Entry 1NZB (X-ray diffraction, 3.10 A resolution); this record covers chains D and B of the 8 polymer chains in the assembly.

Chain D:
Molecule: loxP DNA
Sequence (37 nucleotides; numbered 100 to 136; the number before each row is that of its first residue):
   100 GGATAACTTCGTATAGCATACATTATACGAAGTTATC
Metal / ion sites: Mg2+ near DA105 (its only coordinating residue here)

Chain B:
Name: Cre recombinase
From: Enterobacteria phage P1
Reference sequence: P06956 (RECR_BPP1); numbering as in UniProt (aligned over 1-343)
Amino-acid sequence (343 residues; each row starts with the number of its first residue):
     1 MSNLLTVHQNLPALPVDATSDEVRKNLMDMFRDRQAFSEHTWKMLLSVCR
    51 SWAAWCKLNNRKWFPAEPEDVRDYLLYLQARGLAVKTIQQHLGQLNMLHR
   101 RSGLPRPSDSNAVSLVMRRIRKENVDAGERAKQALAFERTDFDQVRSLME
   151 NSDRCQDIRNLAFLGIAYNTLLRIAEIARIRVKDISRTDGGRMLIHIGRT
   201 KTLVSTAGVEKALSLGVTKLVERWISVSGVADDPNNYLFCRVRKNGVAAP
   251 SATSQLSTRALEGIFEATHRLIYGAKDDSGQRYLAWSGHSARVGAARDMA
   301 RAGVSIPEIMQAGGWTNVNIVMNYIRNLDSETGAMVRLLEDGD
Not modelled in the structure: 1-19, 342-343
UniProt features mapped onto this chain:
  - active site: Arg173, His289, Arg292, Trp315, Tyr324 (O-(3'-phospho-DNA)-tyrosine intermediate)
Reported in the primary citation:
  - catalytic residues: Arg173, His289, Arg292, Trp315, Tyr324
  - catalytic residues: Lys201 (citing earlier work)
  - binding site for loxP DNA: Lys86, Arg173, Lys201, Arg292, Trp315, Tyr324
  - binding site for loxP DNA (chain D): Arg121
  - binding site for loxP DNA: Arg100

Interface between chain D and chain B:
Residue-residue contacts - 51 pairs, chain D then chain B:
  DT118(D) - Arg121(B)  hydrogen bond to the phosphate
  DA119(D) - Gln89(B)  phosphate contact
  DA119(D) - Arg118(B)  sugar contact
  DA119(D) - Arg121(B)  salt bridge to the phosphate
  DC120(D) - Arg106(B)  salt bridge to the phosphate
  DA121(D) - Arg100(B)  salt bridge to the phosphate
  DA121(D) - Arg106(B)  salt bridge to the phosphate
  DT122(D) - Phe37(B)  phosphate contact
  DT122(D) - Thr41(B)  sugar contact
  DT122(D) - Gln90(B)  base contact
  DT122(D) - Met97(B)  sugar contact
  DT122(D) - Arg100(B)  salt bridge to the phosphate
  DT122(D) - Arg101(B)  salt bridge to the phosphate
  DT123(D) - Phe37(B)  phosphate contact
  DT123(D) - Ser38(B)  hydrogen bond to the phosphate
  DT123(D) - Thr41(B)  hydrogen bond to the phosphate
  DT123(D) - Gln90(B)  base contact
  DT123(D) - Gln94(B)  base contact
  DT123(D) - Lys201(B)  hydrogen bond to the base
  DA124(D) - Ser38(B)  hydrogen bond to the phosphate
  DA124(D) - His40(B)  base contact
  DA124(D) - Gln90(B)  base contact
  DA124(D) - Thr200(B)  phosphate contact
  DA124(D) - Lys201(B)  sugar contact
  DT125(D) - His40(B)  base contact
  DT125(D) - Lys43(B)  base contact
  DT125(D) - Arg173(B)  phosphate contact
  DT125(D) - Ile174(B)  hydrogen bond to the phosphate
  DT125(D) - Ala175(B)  hydrogen bond to the phosphate
  DT125(D) - His289(B)  hydrogen bond to the phosphate
  DA126(D) - Glu262(B)  phosphate contact
  DA126(D) - Arg282(B)  hydrogen bond to the base
  DA126(D) - Tyr283(B)  sugar contact
  DA126(D) - Ser287(B)  hydrogen bond to the phosphate
  DA126(D) - Gly288(B)  hydrogen bond to the phosphate
  DA126(D) - His289(B)  hydrogen bond to the phosphate
  DC127(D) - Arg259(B)  base contact
  DC127(D) - Glu262(B)  base contact
  DC127(D) - Arg282(B)  phosphate contact
  DC127(D) - Tyr283(B)  hydrogen bond to the phosphate
  DC127(D) - Leu284(B)  phosphate contact
  DC127(D) - Ser287(B)  phosphate contact
  DG128(D) - Arg259(B)  hydrogen bond to the base
  DG128(D) - Lys276(B)  salt bridge to the phosphate
  DA129(D) - Arg259(B)  base contact
  DA134(D) - Arg243(B)  phosphate contact
  DA134(D) - Lys244(B)  base contact
  DT135(D) - Lys244(B)  hydrogen bond to the base
  DT135(D) - Asn245(B)  hydrogen bond to the phosphate
  DC136(D) - Lys244(B)  hydrogen bond to the sugar
  DC136(D) - Asn245(B)  phosphate contact
Other interface residues (no listed pair), chain B (36 interface residues in all): Met44, Gly93, Ser108, Arg199, Asn319

In short:
15 residues of chain D face 36 of chain B across their interface, with 17 hydrogen bonds and 7 salt bridges.
Polar contacts include DT123(D)-Lys201(B), DA126(D)-Arg282(B) and DG128(D)-Arg259(B). From the paper:
catalytic residues Arg173(B), His289(B) and Arg292(B) among others; a binding site for loxP DNA at Lys86(B),
Arg173(B) and Lys201(B) among others.
Chain D is loxP DNA and chain B is Cre recombinase (Enterobacteria phage P1); the structure, Crystal structure
of wild type Cre recombinase-loxP synapse, was determined by X-ray diffraction, deposited together with 1OUQ,
1Q3U and 1Q3V.
